PDB entry 9DH2 | X-ray diffraction, 2.98 A resolution | chains A and R of the 6 polymer chains in the assembly

[Chain A]
Molecule: Fab heavy chain
Source organism: Homo sapiens
Notes: antibody fragment or engineered binder
Sequence (220 residues; each row starts with the number of its first residue):
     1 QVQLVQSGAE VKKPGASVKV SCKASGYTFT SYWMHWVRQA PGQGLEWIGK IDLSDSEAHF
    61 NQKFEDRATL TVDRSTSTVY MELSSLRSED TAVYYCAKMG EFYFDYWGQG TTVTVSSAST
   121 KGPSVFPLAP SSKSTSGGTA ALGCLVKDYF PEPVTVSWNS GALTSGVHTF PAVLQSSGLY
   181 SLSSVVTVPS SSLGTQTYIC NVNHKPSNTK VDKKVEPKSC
Disordered / not traced: 1, 219-220
Disulfide bonds: Cys-22/Cys-96, Cys-144/Cys-200

[Chain R]
Molecule: NKG2-D type II integral membrane protein
Source organism: Homo sapiens
UniProtKB: P26718 (NKG2D_HUMAN); numbering as in UniProt (aligned over 80-216)
Sequence (137 residues; numbered 80 to 216; the number before each row is that of its first residue):
    80 NSLFNQEVQI PLTESYCGPC PKNWICYKNN CYQFFDESKN WYESQASCMS QNASLLKVYS
   140 KEDQDLLKLV KSYHWMGLVH IPTNGSWQWE DGSILSPNLL TIIEMQKGDC ALYASSFKGY
   200 IENCSTPNTY ICMQRTV
Disordered / not traced: 80-92
Disulfide bonds: Cys-96/Cys-105, Cys-99/Cys-110, Cys-127/Cys-211, Cys-189/Cys-203
Swiss-Prot annotation at these positions:
  - glycosylation (N-linked (GlcNAc...) asparagine): Asn-131, Asn-163, Asn-202

[How chain A and chain R interact]
Pairs across the interface (18):
  Thr-30(A) / Glu-141(R)
  Ser-31(A) / Lys-140(R)
  Ser-31(A) / Glu-141(R)  hydrogen bond (backbone-side chain)
  Trp-33(A) / Lys-140(R)
  Trp-33(A) / Asn-177(R)
  Lys-50(A) / Thr-180(R)  hydrogen bond
  Asp-52(A) / Lys-140(R)  salt bridge
  Asp-55(A) / Lys-140(R)  salt bridge
  Asp-55(A) / Lys-147(R)  salt bridge
  Glu-57(A) / Lys-140(R)  salt bridge
  Glu-57(A) / Ser-195(R)
  His-59(A) / Thr-180(R)
  Met-99(A) / Pro-176(R)  hydrophobic
  Met-99(A) / Asn-177(R)
  Gly-100(A) / Asn-177(R)
  Glu-101(A) / Ser-175(R)  hydrogen bond (backbone-side chain)
  Glu-101(A) / Pro-176(R)
  Phe-102(A) / Pro-176(R)
Interface residues without a listed pair, chain A (13 interface residues in all): His-35
Interface residues without a listed pair, chain R (11 interface residues in all): Leu-174, Leu-179, Lys-197

[Overview]
The interface between chain A and chain R involves 13 residues on one side and 11 on the other, with 3
hydrogen bonds and 4 salt bridges. Polar contacts include Asp-52(A)/Lys-140(R), Asp-55(A)/Lys-140(R) and
Asp-55(A)/Lys-147(R).
Here chain A is Fab heavy chain and chain R is NKG2-D type II integral membrane protein, both from Homo
sapiens. Entry 9DH2 (Structure of Fab in complex with NKG2D extracellular domain) was determined by X-ray
diffraction.
